Entry 1UWB (X-ray diffraction, 3.20 A resolution); this record covers chains A and B.

# Chain A
Molecule: Reverse transcriptase
Organism: Human immunodeficiency virus 1
Notes: EC 2.7.7.49
Reference sequence: P03366 (POL_HV1B1); residues 1-558 here correspond to UniProt positions 599-1156 (UniProt number = residue number + 598)
Amino-acid sequence (558 residues; each row starts with the number of its first residue):
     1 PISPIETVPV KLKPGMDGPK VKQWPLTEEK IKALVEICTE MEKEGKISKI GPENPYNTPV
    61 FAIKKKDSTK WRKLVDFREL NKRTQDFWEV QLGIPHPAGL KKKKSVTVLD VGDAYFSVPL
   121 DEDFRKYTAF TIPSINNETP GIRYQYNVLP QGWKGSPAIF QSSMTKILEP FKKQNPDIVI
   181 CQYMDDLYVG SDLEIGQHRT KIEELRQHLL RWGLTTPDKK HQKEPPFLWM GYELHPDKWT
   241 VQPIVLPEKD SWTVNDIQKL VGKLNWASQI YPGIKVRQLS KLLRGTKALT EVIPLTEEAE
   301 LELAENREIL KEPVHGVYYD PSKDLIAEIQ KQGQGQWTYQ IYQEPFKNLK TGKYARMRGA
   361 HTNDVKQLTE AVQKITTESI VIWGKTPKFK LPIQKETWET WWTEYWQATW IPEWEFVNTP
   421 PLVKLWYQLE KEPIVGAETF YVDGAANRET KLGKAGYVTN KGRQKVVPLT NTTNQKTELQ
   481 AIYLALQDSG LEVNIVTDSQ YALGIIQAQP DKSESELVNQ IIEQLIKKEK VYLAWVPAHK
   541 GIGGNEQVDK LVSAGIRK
Differences from the reference sequence: engineered mutation Cys-181 (Tyr348 in P03366), Ser-280 (Cys447 in P03366)
Small-molecule neighbours: tibo r86183 (TBO; 5-chloro-8-methyl-7-(3-methyl-but-2-enyl)-6,7,8,9-tetrahydro-2H-2,7,9a-triaza-benzo[cd]azulene-1-thione): Leu-100, Lys-101, Lys-103, Val-106, Val-179, Ile-180, Cys-181, Tyr-183, Tyr-188, Val-189, Gly-190, Phe-227, Trp-229, Leu-234, His-235, Tyr-318
Curated features (UniProtKB/Swiss-Prot):
  - binding site (Mg(2+)): Asp-186
  - site: Trp-402 (Essential for RT p66/p51 heterodimerization)

# Chain B
Molecule: Reverse transcriptase
Organism: Human immunodeficiency virus 1
Notes: EC 2.7.7.49
Reference sequence: P03366 (POL_HV1B1); residues 1-427 here correspond to UniProt positions 599-1025 (UniProt number = residue number + 598)
Amino-acid sequence (427 residues; row label = number of the first residue in the row):
     1 PISPIETVPV KLKPGMDGPK VKQWPLTEEK IKALVEICTE MEKEGKISKI GPENPYNTPV
    61 FAIKKKDSTK WRKLVDFREL NKRTQDFWEV QLGIPHPAGL KKKKSVTVLD VGDAYFSVPL
   121 DEDFRKYTAF TIPSINNETP GIRYQYNVLP QGWKGSPAIF QSSMTKILEP FKKQNPDIVI
   181 CQYMDDLYVG SDLEIGQHRT KIEELRQHLL RWGLTTPDKK HQKEPPFLWM GYELHPDKWT
   241 VQPIVLPEKD SWTVNDIQKL VGKLNWASQI YPGIKVRQLS KLLRGTKALT EVIPLTEEAE
   301 LELAENREIL KEPVHGVYYD PSKDLIAEIQ KQGQGQWTYQ IYQEPFKNLK TGKYARMRGA
   361 HTNDVKQLTE AVQKITTESI VIWGKTPKFK LPIQKETWET WWTEYWQATW IPEWEFVNTP
   421 PLVKLWY
Differences from the reference sequence: engineered mutation Cys-181 (Tyr348 in P03366), Ser-280 (Cys447 in P03366)
Curated features (UniProtKB/Swiss-Prot):
  - binding site (Mg(2+)): Asp-186
  - site: Trp-402 (Essential for RT p66/p51 heterodimerization)

# Interface between chain A and chain B
Contacting residue pairs (84):
  Pro-9(A) with Glu-53(B)
  Lys-11(A) with Lys-126(B)
  Gln-85(A) with Glu-53(B), hydrogen bond (side chain-backbone)
  Asp-86(A) with Glu-53(B); Pro-55(B)
  Phe-87(A) with Pro-52(B); Asn-54(B); Pro-55(B)
  Trp-88(A) with Pro-52(B); Asn-54(B); Pro-55(B); Tyr-56(B); Asn-57(B); Thr-131(B); Arg-143(B)
  Glu-89(A) with Lys-22(B), salt bridge
  Leu-92(A) with Lys-22(B)
  Gly-93(A) with Asn-137(B)
  Ile-94(A) with Asn-137(B)
  Pro-95(A) with Asn-136(B); Asn-137(B); Glu-138(B)
  His-96(A) with Asn-136(B), hydrogen bond (backbone-side chain)
  Leu-100(A) with Glu-138(B)
  Gln-161(A) with Pro-140(B)
  Ser-162(A) with Pro-52(B)
  Gln-373(A) with Gln-394(B); Glu-396(B); Thr-397(B), hydrogen bond; Thr-400(B)
  Val-381(A) with Asn-136(B), hydrogen bond (backbone-backbone)
  Ile-382(A) with Ile-135(B); Asn-136(B)
  Gly-384(A) with Thr-27(B), hydrogen bond (backbone-side chain); Glu-28(B)
  Lys-385(A) with Glu-28(B), salt bridge
  Trp-402(A) with Lys-331(B), hydrogen bond (backbone-side chain)
  Tyr-405(A) with Lys-331(B), hydrogen bond (backbone-side chain)
  Trp-406(A) with Lys-331(B); Val-417(B); Asn-418(B); Thr-419(B); Pro-420(B); Pro-421(B)
  Gln-407(A) with Lys-331(B), hydrogen bond (backbone-side chain); Pro-392(B); Ile-393(B); Asn-418(B)
  Ala-408(A) with Asp-364(B); Pro-392(B), hydrogen bond (backbone-backbone); Ile-393(B)
  Thr-409(A) with Asp-364(B), hydrogen bond (backbone-side chain); Val-365(B)
  Trp-410(A) with Asn-363(B); Trp-401(B)
  Glu-432(A) with Lys-259(B), salt bridge
  Pro-433(A) with Asn-255(B); Leu-289(B), hydrophobic; Thr-290(B)
  Ile-434(A) with Thr-290(B)
  Val-435(A) with Thr-290(B)
  Thr-439(A) with Lys-287(B), hydrogen bond (side chain-backbone); Ala-288(B); Leu-289(B), hydrogen bond (side chain-backbone)
  Tyr-441(A) with Val-254(B); Gly-285(B); Thr-286(B); Lys-287(B), hydrogen bond (side chain-backbone)
  Asn-460(A) with Thr-286(B)
  Asn-494(A) with Leu-289(B)
  Gln-500(A) with Leu-422(B)
  Leu-503(A) with Leu-422(B), hydrophobic
  Tyr-532(A) with Asn-255(B), hydrogen bond; Lys-259(B); Leu-289(B), hydrophobic
  Val-536(A) with Gln-258(B)
  Lys-540(A) with Asn-265(B)
  Gly-541(A) with Arg-284(B)
  Ile-542(A) with Leu-283(B), hydrophobic
  Gly-543(A) with Arg-284(B), hydrogen bond (backbone-backbone)
  Gly-544(A) with Arg-284(B), hydrogen bond (backbone-backbone); Gly-285(B), hydrogen bond (backbone-backbone); Thr-286(B)
  Glu-546(A) with Arg-284(B), salt bridge
Also at the interface, not in a pair above, chain A (58 interface residues in all): Val-8, Gly-99, Ala-158, Ile-159, Thr-165, Cys-181, Glu-370, Thr-376, Thr-377, Ile-380, Trp-383, Glu-404, Pro-537
Also at the interface, not in a pair above, chain B (54 interface residues in all): Lys-20, Pro-25, Leu-26, Ser-280, Trp-337, Tyr-405, Lys-424

# In short
58 residues of chain A face 54 of chain B across their interface, with 17 hydrogen bonds and 4 salt bridges.
Among the polar pairs are Glu-89(A)/Lys-22(B), Lys-385(A)/Glu-28(B) and Glu-432(A)/Lys-259(B). Bound to chain
A: tibo r86183.
Here chain A is Reverse transcriptase and chain B is Reverse transcriptase, both from Human immunodeficiency
virus 1. Entry 1UWB (Tyr 181 cys HIV-1 RT/8-cl tibo) was determined by X-ray diffraction (same publication as
1TVR).
